PDB entry 8T8F | electron microscopy, 4.80 A resolution (low resolution: residue-level contacts below are approximate; hydrogen-bond / salt-bridge calls are withheld) | chains C and E of the 5 polymer chains in the assembly

[Chain C]
Name: Non-structural maintenance of chromosome element 5
From: Saccharomyces cerevisiae W303
UniProt: Q03718 (NSE5_YEAST); residue numbers follow UniProt; this construct covers 1-556
Sequence (556 residues; row label = number of the first residue in the row):
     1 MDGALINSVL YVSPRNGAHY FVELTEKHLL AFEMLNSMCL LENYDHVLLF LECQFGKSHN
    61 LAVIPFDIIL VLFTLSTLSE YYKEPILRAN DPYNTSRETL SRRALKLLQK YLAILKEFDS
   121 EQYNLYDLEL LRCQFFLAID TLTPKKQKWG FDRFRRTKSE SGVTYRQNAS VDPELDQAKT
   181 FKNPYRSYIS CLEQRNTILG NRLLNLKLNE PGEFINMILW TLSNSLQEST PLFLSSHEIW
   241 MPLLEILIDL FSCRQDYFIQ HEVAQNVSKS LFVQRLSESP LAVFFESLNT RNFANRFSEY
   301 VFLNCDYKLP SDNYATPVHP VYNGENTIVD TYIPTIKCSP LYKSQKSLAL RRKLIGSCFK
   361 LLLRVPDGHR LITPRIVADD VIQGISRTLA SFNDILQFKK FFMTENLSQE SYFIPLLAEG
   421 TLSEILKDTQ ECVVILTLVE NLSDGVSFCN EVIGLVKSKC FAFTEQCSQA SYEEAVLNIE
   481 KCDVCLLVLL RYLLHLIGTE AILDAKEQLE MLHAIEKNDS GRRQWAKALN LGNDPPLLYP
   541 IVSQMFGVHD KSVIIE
Unresolved in the structure: 1-16, 148-180, 263, 431-433, 499-504, 548-556

[Chain E]
Name: Structural maintenance of chromosomes protein 6
From: Saccharomyces cerevisiae W303
UniProt: Q12749 (SMC6_YEAST); numbering as in UniProt (aligned over 1-1114)
Sequence (1114 residues; numbered 1 to 1114; the number before each row is that of its first residue):
     1 MISTTISGKR PIEQVDDELL SLTAQQENEE QQQQRKRRRH QFAPMTQFNS NTLDEDSGFR
    61 SSSDVATADQ DNFLEESPSG YIKKVILRNF MCHEHFELEL GSRLNFIVGN NGSGKSAILT
   121 AITIGLGAKA SETNRGSSLK DLIREGCYSA KIILHLDNSK YGAYQQGIFG NEIIVERIIK
   181 RDGPASFSLR SENGKEISNK KKDIQTVVDY FSVPVSNPMC FLSQDAARSF LTASTSQDKY
   241 SHFMKGTLLQ EITENLLYAS AIHDSAQENM ALHLENLKSL KAEYEDAKKL LRELNQTSDL
   301 NERKMLLQAK SLWIDVAHNT DACKNLENEI SGIQQKVDEV TEKIRNRQEK IERYTSDGTT
   361 IEAQIDAKVI YVNEKDSEHQ NARELLRDVK SRFEKEKSNQ AEAQSNIDQG RKKVDALNKT
   421 IAHLEEELTK EMGGDKDQMR QELEQLEKAN EKLREVNNSL VVSLQDVKNE ERDIQHERES
   481 ELRTISRSIQ NKKVELQNIA KGNDTFLMNF DRNMDRLLRT IEQRKNEFET PAIGPLGSLV
   541 TIRKGFEKWT RSIQRAISSS LNAFVVSNPK DNRLFRDIMR SCGIRSNIPI VTYCLSQFDY
   601 SKGRAHGNYP TIVDALEFSK PEIECLFVDL SRIERIVLIE DKNEARNFLQ RNPVNVNMAL
   661 SLRDRRSGFQ LSGGYRLDTV TYQDKIRLKV NSSSDNGTQY LKDLIEQETK ELQNIRDRYE
   721 EKLSEVRSRL KEIDGRLKST KNEMRKTNFR MTELKMNVGK VVDTGILNSK INERKNQEQA
   781 IASYEAAKEE LGLKIEQIAQ EAQPIKEQYD STKLALVEAQ DELQQLKEDI NSRQSKIQKY
   841 KDDTIYYEDK KKVYLENIKK IEVNVAALKE GIQRQIQNAC AFCSKERIEN VDLPDTQEEI
   901 KRELDKVSRM IQKAEKSLGL SQEEVIALFE KCRNKYKEGQ KKYMEIDEAL NRLHNSLKAR
   961 DQNYKNAEKG TCFDADMDFR ASLKVRKFSG NLSFIKDTKS LEIYILTTND EKARNVDTLS
  1021 GGEKSFSQMA LLLATWKPMR SRIIALDQFD VFMDQVNRKI GTTLIVKKLK DIARTQTIII
  1081 TPQDIGKIAD IDSSGVSIHR MRDPERQNNS NFYN
Unresolved in the structure: 1-78, 98-109, 211-215, 222-223, 289-922, 1085-1114
Differences from the reference sequence: engineered mutation Gln1048 (Glu in Q12749)
UniProt features mapped onto this chain:
  - motif: Arg35 to Arg39 (Nuclear localization signal)
  - binding site (ATP): Gly109 to Ser116

[How chain C and chain E interact]
Contacting residue pairs - 21 pairs, chain C then chain E:
  Leu29(C) - Lys984(E)
  Glu33(C) - Arg980(E)
  Glu33(C) - Lys984(E)
  Met34(C) - Phe973(E)
  Met34(C) - Met977(E)
  Ser37(C) - Phe973(E)
  Ser37(C) - Asp976(E)
  Ser37(C) - Arg980(E)
  Met38(C) - Phe973(E)
  Leu40(C) - Asn991(E)
  Leu41(C) - Cys972(E)
  Leu41(C) - Phe973(E)
  Leu41(C) - Asp976(E)
  Glu42(C) - Lys969(E)
  Pro92(C) - Gln962(E)
  Arg186(C) - Thr1008(E)
  Ser187(C) - Ser989(E)
  Tyr188(C) - Ser989(E)
  Ile189(C) - Ser989(E)
  Ile189(C) - Gly990(E)
  Ile189(C) - Leu1006(E)
Interface residues without a listed pair, chain C (15 interface residues in all): Asn43, Glu193
Interface residues without a listed pair, chain E (18 interface residues in all): Leu992, Phe994, Asp1010, Lys1012, Ala1013

[Summary]
Chain C and chain E form an interface of 15 and 18 residues respectively. From UniProt: 8 ATP-binding residues
on chain E.
Chain C is Non-structural maintenance of chromosome element 5 and chain E is Structural maintenance of
chromosomes protein 6, both from Saccharomyces cerevisiae W303; the structure, Smc5/6 8mer, was determined by
electron microscopy, deposited together with 8T8E.
